Entry 8OLC (electron microscopy, 3.48 A resolution); this record covers chains m and o of the 28 polymer chains in the assembly.

# Chain m (and o)
Protein: Outer capsid glycoprotein VP7
Notes: chain o of this document is another copy of the same molecule, construct and numbering; everything in this record applies to it too
Reference sequence: A0A060IEQ1 (A0A060IEQ1_9VIRU); numbering as in UniProt (aligned over 1-326)
Chain sequence (326 residues; row label = number of the first residue in the row):
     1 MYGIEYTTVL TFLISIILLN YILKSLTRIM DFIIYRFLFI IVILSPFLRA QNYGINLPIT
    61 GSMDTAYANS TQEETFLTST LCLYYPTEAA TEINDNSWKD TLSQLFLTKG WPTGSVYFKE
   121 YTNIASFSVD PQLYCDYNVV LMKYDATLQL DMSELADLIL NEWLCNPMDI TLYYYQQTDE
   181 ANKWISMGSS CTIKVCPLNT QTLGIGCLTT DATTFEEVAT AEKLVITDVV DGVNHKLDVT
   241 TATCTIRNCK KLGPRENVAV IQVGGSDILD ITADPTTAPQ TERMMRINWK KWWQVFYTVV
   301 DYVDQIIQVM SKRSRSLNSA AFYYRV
Unresolved in the structure: 1-51, 315-326 (chain o: 1-53, 315-326)
Disulfide bonds: C82-C135, C165-C249, C191-C244, C196-C207
Bound ions: Ca2+ site 1: Q177, D228, V229, D231 (shared with 1 residue of chain n); Ca2+ site 2: G206, T214, E216; Ca2+ site 3: D301 (shared with 4 residues of chain l)

# Interface between chain m and chain o
Residue-residue contacts - 38 pairs, chain m then chain o:
  N52(m) with G54(o), hydrogen bond (side chain-backbone); I55(o)
  L57(m) with I55(o), hydrophobic; L57(o), hydrophobic; I59(o), hydrophobic
  I59(m) with L57(o), hydrophobic
  C82(m) with P167(o), hydrophobic
  S103(m) with Y173(o), hydrogen bond
  T113(m) with Y173(o)
  G114(m) with Y173(o)
  V116(m) with Y173(o)
  Y117(m) with P167(o), hydrophobic; D169(o); Y175(o), hydrogen bond
  Y134(m) with C165(o); N166(o); P167(o); R247(o)
  C135(m) with P167(o), hydrophobic
  L164(m) with R313(o)
  C165(m) with Y134(o); R313(o)
  N166(m) with Y134(o)
  P167(m) with C82(o), hydrophobic; Y117(o); Y134(o); C135(o), hydrophobic
  D169(m) with Y117(o)
  Y173(m) with S103(o), hydrogen bond; T113(o), hydrogen bond (side chain-backbone); G114(o); V116(o), hydrogen bond (side chain-backbone); Y117(o), hydrophobic
  Y175(m) with Y117(o), hydrogen bond
  R247(m) with Y134(o)
  R313(m) with L164(o); C165(o); N166(o), hydrogen bond
Also at the interface, not in a pair above, chain m (26 interface residues in all): T80, K99, S115, D136, M168, L172
Also at the interface, not in a pair above, chain o (29 interface residues in all): T80, K99, D100, S115, K119, D136, M168, L172

# Summary
26 residues of chain m and 29 residues of chain o are in contact; the contacts include 8 hydrogen bonds. Polar
contacts include N52(m)-G54(o), S103(m)-Y173(o) and Y117(m)-Y175(o). The Ca2+ site 1 is built by Q177(m),
D228(m), V229(m) and D231(m).
Chain m and chain o are both Outer capsid glycoprotein VP7; the structure, SA11 Rotavirus Trypsinized Triple
Layered Particle, was determined by electron microscopy together with 8OLB, 8OLE and 8QTZ from the same study.
